Entry 3BNY (X-ray diffraction, 1.89 A resolution); this record covers chains A and D.

Chain A (and D):
Protein: Aristolochene synthase
Source organism: Aspergillus terreus
Notes: EC 4.2.3.9; chain D of this document is another copy of the same molecule, construct and numbering; everything in this record applies to it too
UniProt: Q9UR08 (Q9UR08_ASPTE); residues 1-320 here = UniProt positions 1-320
Sequence (320 residues; numbered 1 to 320; the number before each row is that of its first residue):
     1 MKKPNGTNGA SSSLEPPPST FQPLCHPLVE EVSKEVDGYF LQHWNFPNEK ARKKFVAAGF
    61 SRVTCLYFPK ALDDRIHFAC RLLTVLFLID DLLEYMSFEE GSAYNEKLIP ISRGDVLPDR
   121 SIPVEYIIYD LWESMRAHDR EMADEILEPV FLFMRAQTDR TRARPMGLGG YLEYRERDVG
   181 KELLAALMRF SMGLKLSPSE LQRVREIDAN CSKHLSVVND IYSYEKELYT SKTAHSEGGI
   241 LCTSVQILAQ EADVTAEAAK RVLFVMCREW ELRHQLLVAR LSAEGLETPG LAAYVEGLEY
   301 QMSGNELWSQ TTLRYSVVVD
Disordered / not traced: 1-12, 230-240, 318-320 (chain D: 1-12, 233-240, 318-320)
Swiss-Prot annotation at these positions:
  - binding site (Mg(2+)): Asp90, Asn219, Ser223, Glu227
  - binding site ((2E,6E)-farnesyl diphosphate): Arg314, Tyr315
  - mutagenesis: Glu227 (E227Q: Abolishes catalytic activity)
Small-molecule neighbours: FPF ((2Z,6E)-2-fluoro-3,7,11-trimethyldodeca-2,6,10-trien-1-yl trihydrogen diphosphate): Tyr67, Leu83, Leu86, Phe87, Asp90, Phe153, Gly180, Lys181, Leu183, Leu184, Asn219, Asn305, Trp308, Arg314, Tyr315

Chain A / chain D interface:
Contacting residue pairs - 29 pairs, chain A then chain D:
  Leu168(A) - Glu251(D)
  Gly169(A) - Glu251(D)  hydrogen bond (backbone-side chain)
  Leu172(A) - Glu251(D)
  Leu172(A) - Ala252(D)  hydrophobic
  Lys213(A) - Ala252(D)
  Lys213(A) - Asp253(D)
  Glu251(A) - Gly169(D)  hydrogen bond (side chain-backbone)
  Glu251(A) - Leu172(D)
  Ala252(A) - Leu172(D)  hydrophobic
  Ala252(A) - Lys213(D)  hydrogen bond (backbone-side chain)
  Ala252(A) - Met266(D)  hydrophobic
  Ala252(A) - Trp270(D)  hydrogen bond (backbone-side chain)
  Asp253(A) - Lys213(D)
  Asp253(A) - Arg273(D)  salt bridge
  Val254(A) - Trp270(D)
  Ala258(A) - Glu269(D)
  Arg261(A) - Glu269(D)  salt bridge
  Arg261(A) - Leu272(D)
  Val262(A) - Val262(D)  hydrophobic
  Val262(A) - Met266(D)  hydrophobic
  Val262(A) - Glu269(D)
  Met266(A) - Val262(D)  hydrophobic
  Glu269(A) - Ala258(D)
  Glu269(A) - Arg261(D)  salt bridge
  Glu269(A) - Val262(D)
  Trp270(A) - Ala252(D)  hydrogen bond (side chain-backbone)
  Trp270(A) - Val254(D)
  Leu272(A) - Arg261(D)
  Arg273(A) - Asp253(D)  salt bridge
Interface residues without a listed pair, chain A (18 interface residues in all): Leu248, Val265
Interface residues without a listed pair, chain D (19 interface residues in all): Leu168, Glu176, Leu248, Val265

Summary:
18 residues of chain A and 19 residues of chain D are in contact, with 5 hydrogen bonds and 4 salt bridges.
Among the polar pairs are Asp253(A)-Arg273(D), Arg261(A)-Glu269(D) and Gly169(A)-Glu251(D). Chain A binds
compound FPF.
Both chains are Aristolochene synthase (Aspergillus terreus). Entry 3BNY (Crystal structure of aristolochene
synthase complexed with 2-fluorofarnesyl diphosphate (2F-FPP)) was determined by X-ray diffraction together
with 3CKE and 3BNX from the same study.
